PDB entry 3FO0 | X-ray diffraction, 2.50 A resolution | chains L and H

[Chain L]
Protein: Catalytic antibody Fab 13G5 kappa light chain chimera
From: Mus musculus, Homo sapiens
Notes: antibody fragment or engineered binder
Amino-acid sequence (219 residues; row label = number of the first residue in the row):
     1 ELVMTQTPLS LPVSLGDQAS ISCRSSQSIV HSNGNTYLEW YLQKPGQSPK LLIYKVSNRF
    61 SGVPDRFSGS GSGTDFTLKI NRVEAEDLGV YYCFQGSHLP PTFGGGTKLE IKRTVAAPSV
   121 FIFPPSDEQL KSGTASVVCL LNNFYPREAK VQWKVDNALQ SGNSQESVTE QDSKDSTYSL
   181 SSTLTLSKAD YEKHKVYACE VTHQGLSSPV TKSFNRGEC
Unresolved in the structure: 217-219
Cystine bridges: C23-C93, C139-C199
Residues lining bound ligands: BZH (5-[(2-amino-1H-benzimidazol-6-yl)amino]-5-oxopentanoic acid): H31, F94, G96, S97, H98, L99, P101

[Chain H]
Protein: Catalytic antibody Fab 13G5 IgG2b heavy chain chimera
From: Mus musculus, Homo sapiens
Notes: antibody fragment or engineered binder
Amino-acid sequence (229 residues; numbered 1 to 229; the number before each row is that of its first residue):
     1 DVQLLESGPG LVAPSQSLSI TCTVSGFSLT NYGVDWVRQP PGKGLEWVGV IWSGGSTNYN
    61 SALMSRLSIS KDNSKSQVFL KMNSLQTDDT AVYYCAKHWG GYYIPYGMDH WGQGTTVTVS
   121 SASTKGPSVF PLAPSSKSTS GGTAALGCLV KDYFPEPVTV SWNSGALTSG VHTFPAVLQS
   181 SGLYSLSSVV TVPSSSLGTQ TYICNVNHKP SNTKVDKKVE PKSCDKTHT
Unresolved in the structure: 135-141, 222-229
Cystine bridges: C22-C95, C148-C204
Residues lining bound ligands: BZH (5-[(2-amino-1H-benzimidazol-6-yl)amino]-5-oxopentanoic acid): D35, W47, V50, W52, H98, Y103, I104, P105, G107, M108

[How chain L and chain H interact]
Contacting residue pairs - 64 pairs, chain L then chain H:
  H31(L) - Y103(H)
  H31(L) - I104(H)
  N33(L) - Y103(H)  hydrogen bond
  Y37(L) - I104(H)  hydrophobic
  E39(L) - Y106(H)
  E39(L) - G107(H)
  Y41(L) - G107(H)
  Y41(L) - M108(H)  hydrogen bond (side chain-backbone)
  Q43(L) - Q39(H)  hydrogen bond
  Q43(L) - Y94(H)  hydrogen bond
  S48(L) - Y94(H)
  S48(L) - W111(H)
  S48(L) - G112(H)  hydrogen bond (side chain-backbone)
  S48(L) - Q113(H)
  P49(L) - L45(H)  hydrophobic
  P49(L) - W111(H)
  L51(L) - G107(H)
  L51(L) - M108(H)
  Y54(L) - W99(H)  hydrophobic
  Y54(L) - Y106(H)
  K55(L) - Y106(H)
  F60(L) - W99(H)  hydrophobic
  F60(L) - D109(H)
  Y92(L) - Q39(H)  hydrogen bond
  Y92(L) - G44(H)
  Y92(L) - L45(H)
  F94(L) - M108(H)  hydrophobic
  G96(L) - I104(H)
  L99(L) - N58(H)
  P100(L) - S61(H)
  P101(L) - W47(H)
  F103(L) - V37(H)  hydrophobic
  F103(L) - L45(H)
  F103(L) - W47(H)
  F121(L) - A145(H)  hydrophobic
  F123(L) - L132(H)
  F123(L) - A133(H)
  F123(L) - A145(H)
  S126(L) - F130(H)
  S126(L) - P131(H)
  E128(L) - P131(H)
  E128(L) - K217(H)  salt bridge
  Q129(L) - F130(H)
  Q129(L) - K151(H)
  S136(L) - L149(H)
  S136(L) - K151(H)
  V138(L) - L132(H)  hydrophobic
  L140(L) - F174(H)  hydrophobic
  L140(L) - V189(H)  hydrophobic
  N142(L) - H172(H)
  N142(L) - T191(H)  hydrogen bond
  N143(L) - H172(H)  hydrogen bond
  Q165(L) - V177(H)
  Q165(L) - L178(H)  hydrogen bond (side chain-backbone)
  Q165(L) - Q179(H)
  E166(L) - V177(H)
  S167(L) - F174(H)
  S167(L) - P175(H)  hydrogen bond (side chain-backbone)
  V168(L) - P175(H)
  T169(L) - F174(H)
  S179(L) - H172(H)  hydrogen bond
  S179(L) - F174(H)
  L180(L) - F174(H)
  S181(L) - F174(H)
Interface residues without a listed pair, chain L (41 interface residues in all): E1, Q47, G105, T134
Interface residues without a listed pair, chain H (41 interface residues in all): K43, E46, Y59, P105, T143, L146, S187

[Overview]
Chain L and chain H each contribute 41 residues to their interface, with 11 hydrogen bonds and 1 salt bridge.
Among the polar pairs are E128(L)-K217(H), N33(L)-Y103(H) and Y41(L)-M108(H). Compound BZH is bound between
chain L and chain H.
Chain L is Catalytic antibody Fab 13G5 kappa light chain chimera and chain H is Catalytic antibody Fab 13G5
IgG2b heavy chain chimera, both from Mus musculus, Homo sapiens; the structure, Crystal structure of hapten
complex of catalytic elimination antibody 13G5 (wild-type), was determined by X-ray diffraction (same
publication as 3FO1 and 3FO2).
